4X4F - chains B and E of the 6 polymer chains in the assembly; structure by X-ray diffraction, 2.80 A resolution.

# Chain B
Name: Regulatory protein
Source organism: Enterobacter sp. RFL1396
Notes: fragment: Controller protein
UniProt: Q8GGH0 (Q8GGH0_9ENTR); residues 1-79 here = UniProt positions 1-79
Chain sequence (82 residues; each row starts with the number of its first residue; numbers below 1 keep their minus sign (Gly-2 is residue -2)):
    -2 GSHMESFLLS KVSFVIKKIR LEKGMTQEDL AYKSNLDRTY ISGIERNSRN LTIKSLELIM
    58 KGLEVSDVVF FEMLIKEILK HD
Unresolved in the structure: -2 to 1, 79
Differences from the reference sequence: expression tag (-2 to 0)

# Chain E
Molecule: 35-nt DNA strand
Notes: fragment: Operator DNA
Sequence (35 nucleotides; row label = number of the first residue in the row):
     1 ATGTGACTTA TAGTCCGTGT GATTATAGTC AACAT

# Interface between chain B and chain E
Pairs across the interface (17):
  Asn32(B) - DT14(E)  phosphate contact
  Leu33(B) - DT14(E)  phosphate contact
  Asp34(B) - DT14(E)  sugar contact
  Asp34(B) - DC15(E)  base contact
  Arg35(B) - DG17(E)  base contact
  Thr36(B) - DC15(E)  base contact
  Thr36(B) - DC16(E)  base contact
  Thr36(B) - DG17(E)  base contact
  Tyr37(B) - DA12(E)  sugar contact
  Tyr37(B) - DG13(E)  hydrogen bond to the phosphate
  Tyr37(B) - DT14(E)  base contact
  Arg46(B) - DA12(E)  salt bridge to the phosphate
  Asn47(B) - DA12(E)  hydrogen bond to the phosphate
  Asn47(B) - DG13(E)  phosphate contact
  Leu48(B) - DG13(E)  phosphate contact
  Thr49(B) - DG13(E)  hydrogen bond to the phosphate
  Ser52(B) - DG13(E)  hydrogen bond to the phosphate

# In short
Chain B and chain E form an interface of 11 and 6 residues respectively, with 4 hydrogen bonds and 1 salt
bridge. Polar pairs include Tyr37(B)-DG13(E), Asn47(B)-DA12(E) and Thr49(B)-DG13(E).
Chain B is Regulatory protein (Enterobacter sp. RFL1396) and chain E is a 35-nt DNA strand; the structure,
RADIATION DAMAGE TO THE NUCLEOPROTEIN COMPLEX C.Esp1396I: DOSE (DWD) 20.6 MGy, was determined by X-ray
diffraction (same publication as 4X4B, 4X4C, 4X4D, 4X4E, 4X4G, 4X4H and 4X4I).
